3MKT - chain A; structure by X-ray diffraction, 3.65 A resolution.

[Chain A]
Molecule: Multi antimicrobial extrusion protein (Na(+)/drug antiporter) MATE-like MDR efflux pump
From: Vibrio cholerae
UniProt: C3NQD8 (C3NQD8_VIBCJ); numbering as in UniProt (aligned over 2-461)
Chain sequence (460 residues; each row starts with the number of its first residue):
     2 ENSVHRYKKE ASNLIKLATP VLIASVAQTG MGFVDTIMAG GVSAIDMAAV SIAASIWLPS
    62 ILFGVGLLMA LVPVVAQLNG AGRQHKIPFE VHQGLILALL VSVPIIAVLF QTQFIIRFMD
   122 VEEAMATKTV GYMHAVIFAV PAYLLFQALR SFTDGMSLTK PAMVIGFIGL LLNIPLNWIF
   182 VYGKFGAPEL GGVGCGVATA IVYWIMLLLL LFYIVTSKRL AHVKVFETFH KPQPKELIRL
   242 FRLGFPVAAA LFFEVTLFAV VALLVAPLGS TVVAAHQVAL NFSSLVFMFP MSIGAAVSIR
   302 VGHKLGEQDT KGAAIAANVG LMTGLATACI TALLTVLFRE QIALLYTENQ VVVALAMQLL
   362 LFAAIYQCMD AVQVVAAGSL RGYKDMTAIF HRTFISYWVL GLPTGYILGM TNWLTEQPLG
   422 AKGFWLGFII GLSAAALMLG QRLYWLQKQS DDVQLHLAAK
What the authors report for this chain:
  - mutagenesis - D371A, D371N: abolished binding to Cs+

[In short]
From the paper: D371A and D371N abolish binding to Cs+.
Chain A is Multi antimicrobial extrusion protein (Na(+)/drug antiporter) MATE-like MDR efflux pump (Vibrio
cholerae); the structure, Structure of a Cation-bound Multidrug and Toxin Compound Extrusion (MATE)
transporter, was determined by X-ray diffraction (same publication as 3MKU).
